Entry 4BSH (X-ray diffraction, 2.25 A resolution); this record covers chains A and B.

== Chain A ==
Name: Hemagglutinin
From: Influenza virus (A/TURKEY/ITALY/214845/2002(H7N3))
Notes: fragment: ha1 of trypsin released ectodomain, residues 19-339
Reference sequence: Q6GYW3 (Q6GYW3_9INFA); residues 1-321 here correspond to UniProt positions 19-339 (UniProt number = residue number + 18)
Sequence (321 residues; row label = number of the first residue in the row):
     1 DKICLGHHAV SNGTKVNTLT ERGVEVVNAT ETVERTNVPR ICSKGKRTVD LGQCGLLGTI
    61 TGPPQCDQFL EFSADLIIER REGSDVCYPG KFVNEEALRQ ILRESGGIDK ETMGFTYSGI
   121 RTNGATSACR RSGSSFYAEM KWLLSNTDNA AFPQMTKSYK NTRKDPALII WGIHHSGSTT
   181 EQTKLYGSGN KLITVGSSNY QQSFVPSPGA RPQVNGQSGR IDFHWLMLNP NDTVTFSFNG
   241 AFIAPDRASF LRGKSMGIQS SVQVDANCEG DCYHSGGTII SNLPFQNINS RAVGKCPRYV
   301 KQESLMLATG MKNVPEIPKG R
Disordered / not traced: 317-321
Disulfides: Cys-42/Cys-268, Cys-54/Cys-66, Cys-87/Cys-129, Cys-272/Cys-296
Glycans and other covalent adducts: N-acetylglucosamine (NAG) linked to Asn-28, Asn-231

== Chain B ==
Name: Hemagglutinin
From: Influenza A virus (A/TURKEY/ITALY/214845/2002(H7N3))
Notes: fragment: ha2 of trypsin released ectodomain, residues 340-516
Reference sequence: Q6GYW3 (Q6GYW3_9INFA); residues 1-177 here correspond to UniProt positions 340-516 (UniProt number = residue number + 339)
Sequence (177 residues; row label = number of the first residue in the row):
     1 GLFGAIAGFI ENGWEGLIDG WYGFRHQNAQ GEGTAADYKS TQSAIDQITG KLNRLIEKTN
    61 QQFELIDNEF TEVEKQIGNV INWTRDSMTE VWSYNAELLV AMENQHTIDL ADSEMNKLYE
   121 RVKRQLRENA EEDGTGCFEI FHKCDDDCMA SIRNNTYDHS RYREEAMQNR IQIDPVK
Disordered / not traced: 171-177
Disulfides: Cys-144/Cys-148
Glycans and other covalent adducts: N-acetylglucosamine (NAG) linked to Asn-82

== Chain A / chain B interface ==
Cross-chain cystine bridges: Cys-4(A)/Cys-137(B)
Pairs across the interface - 139 pairs, chain A then chain B:
  Asp-1(A) with Gln-27(B), hydrogen bond (backbone-backbone); Asn-28(B); Glu-139(B); Ile-140(B), hydrogen bond (backbone-backbone)
  Lys-2(A) with His-26(B); Gln-27(B), hydrogen bond (backbone-backbone); Phe-138(B); Glu-139(B); Met-149(B)
  Ile-3(A) with Arg-25(B); Cys-137(B); Phe-138(B), hydrogen bond (backbone-backbone)
  Cys-4(A) with Trp-14(B); Gly-23(B); Phe-24(B); Arg-25(B), hydrogen bond (backbone-backbone); Gly-136(B); Cys-137(B), disulfide
  Leu-5(A) with Trp-14(B); Gly-23(B); Phe-24(B), hydrophobic; Met-115(B), hydrophobic; Leu-118(B), hydrophobic; Gly-136(B), hydrogen bond (backbone-backbone); Phe-138(B), hydrophobic
  Gly-6(A) with Trp-14(B); Tyr-22(B); Gly-23(B), hydrogen bond (backbone-backbone); Met-115(B)
  His-7(A) with Ile-6(B); Asn-12(B); Gly-13(B); Trp-14(B), hydrogen bond (backbone-backbone); Leu-17(B); Trp-21(B); Tyr-22(B); Met-115(B)
  His-8(A) with Trp-14(B); Leu-17(B); Gly-20(B); Trp-21(B), hydrogen bond (backbone-backbone)
  Ala-9(A) with Gly-13(B); Trp-14(B), hydrogen bond (backbone-backbone); Glu-15(B)
  Val-10(A) with Glu-15(B)
  Ser-11(A) with Glu-15(B), hydrogen bond (backbone-side chain)
  Val-16(A) with Asn-104(B)
  Asn-17(A) with Ala-101(B); Asn-104(B), hydrogen bond (backbone-side chain)
  Thr-18(A) with Ala-101(B); Gln-105(B), hydrogen bond; Ile-108(B)
  Leu-19(A) with Ala-101(B); Gln-105(B), hydrogen bond (backbone-side chain)
  Thr-20(A) with Gln-105(B), hydrogen bond (backbone-side chain)
  Val-24(A) with Ile-108(B), hydrophobic
  Val-26(A) with Ile-108(B), hydrophobic
  Thr-30(A) with Leu-52(B)
  Thr-32(A) with Val-100(B)
  Glu-79(A) with Phe-70(B)
  Arg-80(A) with Phe-70(B)
  Arg-81(A) with Glu-69(B); Phe-70(B)
  Glu-96(A) with Asn-68(B), hydrogen bond; Val-73(B)
  Arg-99(A) with Thr-71(B)
  Gln-100(A) with Ile-66(B), hydrogen bond (side chain-backbone)
  Arg-103(A) with Asn-68(B)
  Ser-255(A) with Glu-64(B)
  Met-256(A) with Gln-62(B); Glu-64(B)
  Gly-257(A) with Leu-65(B)
  Gln-259(A) with Leu-65(B); Asn-68(B), hydrogen bond; Glu-69(B), hydrogen bond (side chain-backbone); Phe-70(B)
  Ser-275(A) with Glu-69(B), hydrogen bond
  Ile-279(A) with Lys-58(B)
  Ser-281(A) with Lys-58(B), hydrogen bond (backbone-side chain)
  Asn-282(A) with Ile-56(B); Glu-57(B), hydrogen bond (backbone-backbone); Lys-58(B)
  Pro-284(A) with Leu-55(B); Glu-57(B)
  Phe-285(A) with Ala-96(B), hydrophobic
  Ser-290(A) with Arg-85(B)
  Arg-291(A) with Leu-65(B); Asp-67(B), salt bridge; Asn-68(B); Glu-69(B), salt bridge; Arg-85(B)
  Val-293(A) with Phe-63(B); Glu-64(B); Leu-65(B)
  Gly-294(A) with Gln-61(B); Gln-62(B); Phe-63(B), hydrogen bond (backbone-backbone)
  Lys-295(A) with Lys-58(B); Thr-59(B); Asn-60(B), hydrogen bond; Gln-61(B)
  Cys-296(A) with Lys-58(B)
  Pro-297(A) with Lys-58(B)
  Arg-298(A) with Glu-57(B); Lys-58(B); Thr-59(B); Trp-92(B)
  Tyr-299(A) with Thr-89(B); Trp-92(B)
  Val-300(A) with Trp-92(B); Ser-93(B)
  Lys-301(A) with Thr-89(B); Ser-93(B), hydrogen bond (backbone-side chain)
  Gln-302(A) with Ser-93(B), hydrogen bond (side chain-backbone); Glu-97(B), hydrogen bond
  Leu-305(A) with Ala-96(B), hydrophobic; Glu-97(B)
  Met-306(A) with Val-100(B); Asn-104(B), hydrogen bond (backbone-side chain)
  Leu-307(A) with Leu-52(B), hydrophobic; Leu-55(B), hydrophobic; Glu-103(B); Asn-104(B)
  Ala-308(A) with Asn-104(B), hydrogen bond (backbone-side chain); Thr-107(B)
  Thr-309(A) with Trp-21(B); Ile-48(B); Leu-52(B)
  Gly-310(A) with Trp-21(B); Thr-107(B)
  Met-311(A) with Ile-6(B), hydrophobic; Trp-21(B); Tyr-22(B), hydrophobic; Ala-111(B), hydrophobic
  Lys-312(A) with Ala-7(B)
  Val-314(A) with Ala-7(B), hydrophobic; Glu-11(B); Asn-12(B); Gly-13(B), hydrogen bond (backbone-backbone)
Also at the interface, not in a pair above, chain A (66 interface residues in all): Glu-95, Glu-104, Ile-258, Ser-260, Cys-272, Leu-283, Pro-315, Glu-316
Also at the interface, not in a pair above, chain B (66 interface residues in all): Ile-10, Leu-98, Leu-99, Met-102, Tyr-119, Val-122, Ile-152

== In short ==
Chain A and chain B each contribute 66 residues to their interface, with 1 disulfide bond, 30 hydrogen bonds
and 2 salt bridges. Polar contacts include Arg-291(A)/Asp-67(B), Arg-291(A)/Glu-69(B) and Ser-11(A)/Glu-15(B).
N-acetylglucosamine is covalently linked to Asn-28(A) and Asn-231(A). N-acetylglucosamine is covalently linked
to Asn-82(B).
Here chain A is Hemagglutinin (Influenza virus (A/TURKEY/ITALY/214845/2002(H7N3))) and chain B is
Hemagglutinin (Influenza A virus (A/TURKEY/ITALY/214845/2002(H7N3))). Entry 4BSH (H7N3 Avian Influenza Virus
Haemagglutinin in Complex with Human Receptor Analogue 6'-SLN) was determined by X-ray diffraction together
with 4BSA, 4BSB, 4BSC, 4BSD, 4BSE, 4BSF, 4BSG and 4BSI from the same study.
